PDB entry 6VXY | X-ray diffraction, 1.40 A resolution | chains A and C

# Chain A
Protein: Cationic trypsin
Organism: Bos taurus
Notes: EC 3.4.21.4
UniProtKB: P00760 (TRY1_BOVIN); the construct lacks a stretch of the UniProt sequence and is renumbered around it, so the offset changes along the chain: 16-34 = UniProt 24-42; 37-67 = UniProt 43-73; 69-125 = UniProt 74-130; 127-130 = UniProt 131-134; 5 more segments
Sequence (223 residues; numbered 16 to 245 plus 3 insertion-coded residues; 10 numbers in that range are skipped by the numbering (no residue carries them; nothing is unmodelled there); the number before each row is that of its first residue):
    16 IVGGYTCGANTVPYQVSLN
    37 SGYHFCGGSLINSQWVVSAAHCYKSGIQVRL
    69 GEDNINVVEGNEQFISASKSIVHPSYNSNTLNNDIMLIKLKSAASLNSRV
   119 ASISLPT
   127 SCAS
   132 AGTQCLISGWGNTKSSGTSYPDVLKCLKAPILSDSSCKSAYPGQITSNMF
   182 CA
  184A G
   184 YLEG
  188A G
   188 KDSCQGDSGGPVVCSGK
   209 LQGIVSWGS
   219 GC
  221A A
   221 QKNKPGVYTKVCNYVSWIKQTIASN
Disulfide bonds: Cys-22/Cys-157, Cys-42/Cys-58, Cys-128/Cys-232, Cys-136/Cys-201, Cys-168/Cys-182, Cys-191/Cys-220
Metal / ion sites: Ca2+: Glu-70, Asn-72, Val-75, Glu-80
Small-molecule neighbours: 1-methyl-1H-1,2,3-triazole (WMH): Gln-192, Gly-216, Ser-217, Gly-219
UniProt features mapped onto this chain:
  - active site (Charge relay system): His-57, Asp-102, Ser-195
  - binding site (Ca(2+)): Glu-70, Asn-72, Val-75, Glu-80
  - binding site (substrate): Asp-189, Ser-190, Gln-192, Gly-193, Ser-195

# Chain C
Protein: SFTI1 inhibitor GLY-ARG-GLY-THR-LYS-SER-ILE-PRO-PRO-ILE-ALA-PHE-PRO-ASP
Sequence (14 residues; each row starts with the number of its first residue):
     1 GRGTKSIPPIAFPD
Small-molecule neighbours: 1-methyl-1H-1,2,3-triazole (WMH): Gly-1, Arg-2, Gly-3, Thr-4, Ile-10, Ala-11, Phe-12

# How chain A and chain C interact
Contacting residue pairs (42):
  Tyr-39(A) with Ile-7(C)
  Phe-41(A) with Ser-6(C); Ile-7(C), hydrogen bond (backbone-backbone)
  Cys-42(A) with Ser-6(C)
  His-57(A) with Thr-4(C); Lys-5(C); Ser-6(C)
  Ser-96(A) with Phe-12(C)
  Asn-97(A) with Arg-2(C), hydrogen bond (backbone-side chain); Phe-12(C)
  Thr-98(A) with Arg-2(C)
  Leu-99(A) with Arg-2(C); Thr-4(C)
  Tyr-151(A) with Ile-7(C)
  Gln-175(A) with Arg-2(C); Asp-14(C)
  Asp-189(A) with Lys-5(C), salt bridge
  Ser-190(A) with Lys-5(C), hydrogen bond
  Cys-191(A) with Lys-5(C)
  Gln-192(A) with Thr-4(C), hydrogen bond (side chain-backbone); Lys-5(C); Ser-6(C); Ile-7(C); Pro-9(C)
  Gly-193(A) with Lys-5(C), hydrogen bond (backbone-backbone); Ile-7(C)
  Asp-194(A) with Lys-5(C), hydrogen bond (backbone-backbone)
  Ser-195(A) with Lys-5(C), hydrogen bond (side chain-backbone); Ser-6(C), hydrogen bond (side chain-backbone)
  Val-213(A) with Lys-5(C)
  Ser-214(A) with Thr-4(C); Lys-5(C), hydrogen bond (backbone-backbone)
  Trp-215(A) with Arg-2(C); Gly-3(C); Lys-5(C)
  Gly-216(A) with Gly-1(C); Arg-2(C); Gly-3(C), hydrogen bond (backbone-backbone); Lys-5(C)
  Ser-217(A) with Gly-1(C), hydrogen bond (side chain-backbone)
  Gly-219(A) with Lys-5(C)
  Gly-226(A) with Lys-5(C)
Also at the interface, not in a pair above, chain A (25 interface residues in all): His-40
Also at the interface, not in a pair above, chain C (11 interface residues in all): Pro-8

# In short
25 residues of chain A and 11 residues of chain C are in contact, with 11 hydrogen bonds and 1 salt bridge.
Polar pairs include Asp-189(A)/Lys-5(C), Asn-97(A)/Arg-2(C) and Ser-190(A)/Lys-5(C).
1-methyl-1H-1,2,3-triazole is bound between chain A and chain C.
Chain A is Cationic trypsin (Bos taurus) and chain C is SFTI1 inhibitor
GLY-ARG-GLY-THR-LYS-SER-ILE-PRO-PRO-ILE-ALA-PHE-PRO-ASP; the structure, Triazole bridged SFTI1 inhibitor in
complex with beta-trypsin, was determined by X-ray diffraction (same publication as 6U22 and 6Q1U).
